PDB entry 1RVB | X-ray diffraction, 2.10 A resolution | chains D and B of the 4 polymer chains in the assembly

Chain D:
Molecule: 11-nt DNA strand
Sequence (11 nucleotides; row label = number of the first residue in the row):
     1 AAAGATATCT T
Bound ions: Mg2+: DA7 (shared with Asp-74(B), Asp-90(B) of chain B)

Chain B:
Protein: Protein (eco rv (e.c.3.1.21.4))
Source organism: Escherichia coli
UniProt: P04390 (T2E5_ECOLI); residues 2-245 here correspond to UniProt positions 1-244 (UniProt number = residue number - 1)
Chain sequence (244 residues; each row starts with the number of its first residue):
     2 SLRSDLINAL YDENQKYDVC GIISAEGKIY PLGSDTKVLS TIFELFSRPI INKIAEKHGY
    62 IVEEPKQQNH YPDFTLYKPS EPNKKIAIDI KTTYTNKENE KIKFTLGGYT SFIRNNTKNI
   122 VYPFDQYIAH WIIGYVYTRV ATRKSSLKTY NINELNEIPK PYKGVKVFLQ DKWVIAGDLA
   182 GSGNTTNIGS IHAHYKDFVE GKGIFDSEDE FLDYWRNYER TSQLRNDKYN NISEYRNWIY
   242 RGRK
Bound ions: Mg2+ site 1: Glu-45, Asp-74; Mg2+ site 2: Asp-74, Asp-90 (shared with DA7(D) of chain D)

How chain D and chain B interact:
Contacting residue pairs (30; chain D residue first):
  DG4(D) / Asn-70(B)  base contact
  DA5(D) / Asn-70(B)  base contact
  DA5(D) / Thr-111(B)  hydrogen bond to the phosphate
  DA5(D) / Ser-112(B)  phosphate contact
  DA5(D) / Lys-119(B)  salt bridge to the phosphate
  DA5(D) / Asn-120(B)  sugar contact
  DT6(D) / Asn-70(B)  sugar contact
  DT6(D) / Gly-109(B)  hydrogen bond to the phosphate
  DT6(D) / Ser-112(B)  phosphate contact
  DT6(D) / Phe-113(B)  phosphate contact
  DT6(D) / Thr-186(B)  base contact
  DA7(D) / Ser-41(B)  phosphate contact
  DA7(D) / Asp-90(B)  phosphate contact
  DA7(D) / Lys-92(B)  salt bridge to the phosphate
  DA7(D) / Thr-186(B)  base contact
  DT8(D) / Ser-41(B)  hydrogen bond to the phosphate
  DT8(D) / Lys-92(B)  phosphate contact
  DT8(D) / Thr-93(B)  hydrogen bond to the phosphate
  DT8(D) / Thr-106(B)  base contact
  DT8(D) / Ser-183(B)  base contact
  DT8(D) / Thr-186(B)  hydrogen bond to the base
  DT8(D) / Asn-188(B)  base contact
  DC9(D) / Thr-37(B)  hydrogen bond to the phosphate
  DC9(D) / Thr-93(B)  phosphate contact
  DC9(D) / Thr-94(B)  hydrogen bond to the phosphate
  DC9(D) / Tyr-95(B)  phosphate contact
  DC9(D) / Gly-182(B)  hydrogen bond to the base
  DC9(D) / Ser-183(B)  base contact
  DT10(D) / Tyr-95(B)  hydrogen bond to the phosphate
  DT10(D) / Arg-140(B)  salt bridge to the phosphate
Also at the interface, not in a pair above, chain B (26 interface residues in all): Gln-69, His-71, Tyr-72, Ile-91, Gly-108, Tyr-138

In short:
7 residues of chain D and 26 residues of chain B are in contact; the contacts include 9 hydrogen bonds and 3
salt bridges. Polar contacts include DT8(D)/Thr-186(B), DC9(D)/Gly-182(B) and DA5(D)/Thr-111(B). The Mg2+ site
2 is built by Asp-74(B), Asp-90(B) and DA7(D).
Chain D is an 11-nt DNA strand and chain B is Protein (eco rv (e.c.3.1.21.4)) (Escherichia coli); the
structure, MG2+ binding to the active site of eco rv endonuclease: A crystallographic study of complexes with
..., was determined by X-ray diffraction together with 1RVA and 1RVC from the same study.
